Entry 7WEA (electron microscopy, 3.30 A resolution); this record covers chains B and G of the 7 polymer chains in the assembly.

[Chain B]
Molecule: Spike glycoprotein
From: Severe acute respiratory syndrome coronavirus 2
Notes: engineered mutation(s): deletions
Reference sequence: P0DTC2 (SPIKE_SARS2); aligned to UniProt positions 1-1270 over residues 1-1270 (the alignment contains insertions or deletions, so no single offset holds)
Chain sequence (1270 residues; numbered 1 to 1270; the number before each row is that of its first residue):
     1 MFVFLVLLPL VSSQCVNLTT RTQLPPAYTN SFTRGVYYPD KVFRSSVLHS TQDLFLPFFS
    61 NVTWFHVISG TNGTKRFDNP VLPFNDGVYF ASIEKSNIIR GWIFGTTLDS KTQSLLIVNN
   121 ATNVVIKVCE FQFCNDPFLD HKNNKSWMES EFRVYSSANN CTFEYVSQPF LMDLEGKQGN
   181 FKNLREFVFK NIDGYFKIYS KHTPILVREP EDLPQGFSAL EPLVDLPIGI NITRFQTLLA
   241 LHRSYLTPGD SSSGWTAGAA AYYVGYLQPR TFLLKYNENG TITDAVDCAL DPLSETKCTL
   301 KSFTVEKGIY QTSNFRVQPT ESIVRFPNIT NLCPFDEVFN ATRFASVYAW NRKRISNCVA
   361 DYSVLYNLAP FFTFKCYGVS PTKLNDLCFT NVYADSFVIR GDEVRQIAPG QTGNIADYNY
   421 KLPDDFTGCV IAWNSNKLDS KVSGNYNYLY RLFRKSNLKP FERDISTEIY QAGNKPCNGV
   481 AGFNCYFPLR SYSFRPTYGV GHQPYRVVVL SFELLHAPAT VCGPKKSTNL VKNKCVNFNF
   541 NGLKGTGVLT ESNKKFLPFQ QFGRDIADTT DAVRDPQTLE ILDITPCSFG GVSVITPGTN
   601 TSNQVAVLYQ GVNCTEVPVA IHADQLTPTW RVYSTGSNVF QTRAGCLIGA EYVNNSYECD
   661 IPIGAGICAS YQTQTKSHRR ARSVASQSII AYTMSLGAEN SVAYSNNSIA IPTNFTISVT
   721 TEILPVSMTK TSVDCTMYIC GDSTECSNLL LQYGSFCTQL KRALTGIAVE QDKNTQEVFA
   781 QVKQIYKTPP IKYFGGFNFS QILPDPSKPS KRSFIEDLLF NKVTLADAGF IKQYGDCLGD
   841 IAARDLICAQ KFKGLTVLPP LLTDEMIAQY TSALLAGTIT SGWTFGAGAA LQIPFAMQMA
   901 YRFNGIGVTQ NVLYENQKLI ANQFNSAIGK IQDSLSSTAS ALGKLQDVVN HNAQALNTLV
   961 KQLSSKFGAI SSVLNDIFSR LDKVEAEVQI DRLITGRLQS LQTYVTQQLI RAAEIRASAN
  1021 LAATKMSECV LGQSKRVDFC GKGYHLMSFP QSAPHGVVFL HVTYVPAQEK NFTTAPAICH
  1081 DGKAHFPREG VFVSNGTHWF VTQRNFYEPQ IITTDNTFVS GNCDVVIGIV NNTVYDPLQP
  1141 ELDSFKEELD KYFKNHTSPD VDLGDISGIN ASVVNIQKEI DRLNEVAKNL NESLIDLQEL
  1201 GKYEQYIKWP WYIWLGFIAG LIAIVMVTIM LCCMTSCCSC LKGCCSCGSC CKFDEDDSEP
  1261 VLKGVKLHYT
Unresolved in the structure: 1-13, 69-74, 241-250, 674-685, 826-845, 1160-1270
Differences from the reference sequence: variant V67 (Ala in P0DTC2), I93 (Thr95 in P0DTC2), D140 (Gly142 in P0DTC2), D336 (Gly339 in P0DTC2), L368 (Ser371 in P0DTC2), P370 (Ser373 in P0DTC2), F372 (Ser375 in P0DTC2), N414 (Lys417 in P0DTC2), K437 (Asn440 in P0DTC2), S443 (Gly446 in P0DTC2), N474 (Ser477 in P0DTC2), K475 (Thr478 in P0DTC2), A481 (Glu484 in P0DTC2), R490 (Gln493 in P0DTC2), S493 (Gly496 in P0DTC2), R495 (Gln498 in P0DTC2), Y498 (Asn501 in P0DTC2), H502 (Tyr505 in P0DTC2), K544 (Thr547 in P0DTC2), G611 (Asp614 in P0DTC2), Y652 (His655 in P0DTC2), K676 (Asn679 in P0DTC2), H678 (Pro681 in P0DTC2), K761 (Asn764 in P0DTC2), Y793 (Asp796 in P0DTC2), K853 (Asn856 in P0DTC2), H951 (Gln954 in P0DTC2), K966 (Asn969 in P0DTC2), F978 (Leu981 in P0DTC2); deletion (208); insertion (209-211)
Curated features (UniProtKB/Swiss-Prot):
  - lipidation (S-palmitoyl cysteine): C1240, C1247, C1250
  - glycosylation (N-linked (GlcNAc...) asparagine): N17 (complex), N61 (hybrid), N331 (complex), N603 (hybrid)
Disulfide bonds: C15-C134, C129-C161, C288-C298, C333-C358, C376-C429, C388-C522, C477-C485, C614-C646, C659-C668, C735-C757, C740-C746, C1029-C1040, C1079-C1123
Glycans and other covalent adducts: N-acetylglucosamine (NAG) linked to N17, N61, N123, N143, N600, N613, N654, N706, N714, N798, N1095, N1131, N1155

[Chain G]
Molecule: The heavy chain of Fab XGv347
From: Homo sapiens
Notes: antibody fragment or engineered binder
Chain sequence (123 residues; numbered 1 to 123; the number before each row is that of its first residue):
     1 QMQLVQSGPE VKKPGTSVKV SCKASGFTFT DVSSLQWVRQ ARGQRLEWIG WTVVGTGNTN
    61 YAPRFQERVT ITTDKSTSTA YMELSSLRSE DTAVYYCAAP FCSETSCSDG FDLWGQGTKV
   121 TVS
Disulfide bonds: C22-C97, C102-C107

[How chain B and chain G interact]
Residue-residue contacts (22):
  L452(B) with D31(G)
  F453(B) with D31(G); V32(G), hydrophobic; T56(G)
  A472(B) with V32(G), hydrophobic; C107(G)
  N474(B) with C107(G); S108(G); D109(G)
  K475(B) with D109(G)
  F483(B) with D109(G); G110(G); F111(G), hydrophobic
  N484(B) with C107(G), hydrogen bond; S108(G), hydrogen bond (side chain-backbone)
  Y486(B) with V32(G); S34(G), hydrogen bond; W51(G); V53(G), hydrophobic; T56(G)
  R490(B) with G55(G), hydrogen bond (side chain-backbone); T56(G), hydrogen bond (side chain-backbone)
Also at the interface, not in a pair above, chain B (13 interface residues in all): Y470, G473, G482, F487
Also at the interface, not in a pair above, chain G (16 interface residues in all): G57, P100, C102, E104

[In short]
The interface between chain B and chain G involves 13 residues on one side and 16 on the other, with 5
hydrogen bonds. Polar contacts include N484(B)-C107(G), N484(B)-S108(G) and Y486(B)-S34(G). Covalently linked
N-acetylglucosamine: at N17(B), N61(B), N123(B), N143(B), N600(B) and N613(B) and 7 more.
Chain B is Spike glycoprotein (Severe acute respiratory syndrome coronavirus 2) and chain G is the heavy chain
of Fab XGv347 (Homo sapiens); the structure, SARS-CoV-2 Omicron variant spike protein in complex with two
XGv347 binding to one close state RBD ..., was determined by electron microscopy, deposited together with
7WE7, 7WE8, 7WE9, 7WEB, 7WEC, 7WED and 3 further entries.
